Entry 9DDQ (electron microscopy, 3.19 A resolution); this record covers chains D and Z of the 8 polymer chains in the assembly.

Chain D:
Protein: Biopolymer transport protein ExbB
Organism: Escherichia coli
UniProt: P0ABU7 (EXBB_ECOLI); numbering as in UniProt (aligned over 1-244)
Chain sequence (244 residues; row label = number of the first residue in the row):
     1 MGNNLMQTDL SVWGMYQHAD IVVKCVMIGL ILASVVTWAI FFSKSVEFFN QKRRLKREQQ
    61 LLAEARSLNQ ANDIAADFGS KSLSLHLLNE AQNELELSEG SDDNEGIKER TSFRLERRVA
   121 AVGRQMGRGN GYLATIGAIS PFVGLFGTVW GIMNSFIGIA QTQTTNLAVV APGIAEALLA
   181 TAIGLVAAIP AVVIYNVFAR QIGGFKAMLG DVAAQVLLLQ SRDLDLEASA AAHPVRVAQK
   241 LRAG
Not modelled in the structure: 1-8, 233-244

Chain Z:
Protein: Biopolymer transport protein ExbD
Organism: Escherichia coli
UniProt: P0ABV2 (EXBD_ECOLI); residue numbers follow UniProt; this construct covers 1-141
Chain sequence (163 residues; numbered 1 to 163; the number before each row is that of its first residue):
     1 MAMHLNENLD DNGEMHDINV TPFIDVMLVL LIIFMVAAPL ATVDVKVNLP ASTSTPQPRP
    61 EKPVYLSVKA DNSMFIGNDP VTDETMITAL NALTEGKKDT TIFFRADKTV DYETLMKVMD
   121 TLHQAGYLKI GLVGEETAKA KENLYFQGNA GSGHHHHHHH HHH
Not modelled in the structure: 1-11, 41-163
Construct notes: expression tag (142-163)

Interface between chain D and chain Z:
Pairs across the interface (25; chain D residue first):
  Pro141(D) - Thr21(Z)
  Phe142(D) - Thr21(Z)
  Leu145(D) - Ile24(Z)  hydrophobic
  Leu145(D) - Asp25(Z)
  Val149(D) - Leu28(Z)  hydrophobic
  Ile152(D) - Ile32(Z)  hydrophobic
  Ser155(D) - Ile32(Z)
  Phe156(D) - Leu31(Z)  hydrophobic
  Phe156(D) - Ile32(Z)  hydrophobic
  Phe156(D) - Met35(Z)  hydrophobic
  Ile159(D) - Ile32(Z)  hydrophobic
  Ile159(D) - Val36(Z)  hydrophobic
  Thr165(D) - Val36(Z)
  Asn166(D) - Val36(Z)
  Leu167(D) - Val36(Z)
  Ile174(D) - Ile32(Z)  hydrophobic
  Ile174(D) - Ile33(Z)  hydrophobic
  Leu178(D) - Val29(Z)  hydrophobic
  Thr181(D) - Asp25(Z)  hydrogen bond
  Leu185(D) - Pro22(Z)  hydrophobic
  Tyr195(D) - Gly13(Z)  hydrogen bond (side chain-backbone)
  Tyr195(D) - Met15(Z)  hydrophobic
  Asn196(D) - Glu14(Z)
  Asn196(D) - Met15(Z)  hydrogen bond (side chain-backbone)
  Arg200(D) - Glu14(Z)
Other interface residues (no listed pair), chain D (24 interface residues in all): Ala134, Ala138, Thr148, Val170, Val192, Ala199
Other interface residues (no listed pair), chain Z (16 interface residues in all): Asn19, Ala37

Summary:
The interface between chain D and chain Z involves 24 residues on one side and 16 on the other; the contacts
include 3 hydrogen bonds. Among the polar pairs are Thr181(D)-Asp25(Z), Tyr195(D)-Gly13(Z) and
Asn196(D)-Met15(Z).
Chain D is Biopolymer transport protein ExbB and chain Z is Biopolymer transport protein ExbD, both from
Escherichia coli; the structure, E. coli TonB-ExbBD TonB bound to ExbB chain A, was determined by electron
microscopy (same publication as 9DDM, 9DDN, 9DDO and 9DDP).
